PDB entry 4R4R | X-ray diffraction, 1.20 A resolution | chain A

[Chain A]
Protein: Beta-lactamase TEM, Beta-lactamase PSE-4
From: Escherichia coli
Notes: EC 3.5.2.6
UniProtKB: chimeric construct of P62593, P16897: residues 26-67 from P62593 (BLAT_ECOLX) positions 24-65 (UniProt number = residue number - 2); residues 68-69 from P16897 positions 63-64 (UniProt number = residue number - 5); residues 70-149 from P62593 (BLAT_ECOLX) positions 68-147 (UniProt number = residue number - 2); residues 150-190 from P16897 positions 145-185 (UniProt number = residue number - 5); residues 191-290 from P62593 (BLAT_ECOLX) positions 189-286 (offset varies)
Chain sequence (263 residues; numbered 26 to 290; 2 numbers in that range are skipped by the numbering (no residue carries them; nothing is unmodelled there); the number before each row is that of its first residue):
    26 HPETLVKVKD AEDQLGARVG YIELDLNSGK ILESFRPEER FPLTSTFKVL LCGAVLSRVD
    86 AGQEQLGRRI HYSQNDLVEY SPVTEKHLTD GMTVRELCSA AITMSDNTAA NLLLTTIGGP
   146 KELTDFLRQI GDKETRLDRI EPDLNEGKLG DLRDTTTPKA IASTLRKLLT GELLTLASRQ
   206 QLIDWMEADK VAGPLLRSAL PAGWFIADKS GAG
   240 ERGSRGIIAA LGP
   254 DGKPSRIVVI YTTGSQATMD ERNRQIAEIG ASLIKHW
UniProt features mapped onto this chain:
  - active site: Ser70 (Acyl-ester intermediate)
  - binding site (substrate): Lys234 to Gly236
Disulfides: Cys77-Cys123
Bound ions: Mg2+ near Asp214 (its only coordinating residue here)
What the authors report for this chain:
  - conformationally variable residues (side-chain flip): Tyr105
  - catalytic residues: Ser70, Glu166 (citing earlier work)

[Summary]
UniProt lists active-site residue Ser70 and 3 substrate-binding residues. The paper reports catalytic residues
Ser70 and Glu166; conformational variability at Tyr105.
Chain A is Beta-lactamase TEM, Beta-lactamase PSE-4 (Escherichia coli); the structure, Crystal structure of
chimeric beta-lactamase cTEM-19m at 1.2 angstrom resolution, was determined by X-ray diffraction together with
4R4S and 4MEZ from the same study.
